Entry 8H8E (electron microscopy, 3.81 A resolution); this record covers chains A and C of the 7 polymer chains in the assembly.

# Chain A (and C)
Name: Proton-activated chloride channel
Source organism: Xenopus tropicalis
Notes: chain C of this document is another copy of the same molecule, construct and numbering; everything in this record applies to it too
Reference sequence: Q0V9Z3 (PACC1_XENTR); numbering as in UniProt (aligned over 1-352)
Sequence (352 residues; each row starts with the number of its first residue):
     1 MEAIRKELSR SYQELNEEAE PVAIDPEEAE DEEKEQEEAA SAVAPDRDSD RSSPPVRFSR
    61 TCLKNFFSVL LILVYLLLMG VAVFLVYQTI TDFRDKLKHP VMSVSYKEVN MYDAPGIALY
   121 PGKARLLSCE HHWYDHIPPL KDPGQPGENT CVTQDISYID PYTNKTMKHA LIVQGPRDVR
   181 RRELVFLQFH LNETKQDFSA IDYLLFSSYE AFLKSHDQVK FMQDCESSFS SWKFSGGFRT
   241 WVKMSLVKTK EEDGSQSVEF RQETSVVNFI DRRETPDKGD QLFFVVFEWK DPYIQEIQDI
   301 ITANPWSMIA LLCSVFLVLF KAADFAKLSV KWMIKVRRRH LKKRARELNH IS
Disordered / not traced: 1-55, 344-352 (chain C: 1-60, 346-352)
Disulfide bonds: Cys129-Cys151

# How chain A and chain C interact
Pairs across the interface (52; chain A residue first):
  Val101(A) with Val101(C), hydrophobic
  Met102(A) with Val101(C); Met102(C), hydrophobic
  Ser103(A) with Pro100(C)
  Val104(A) with Pro100(C); Met102(C), hydrophobic
  Tyr134(A) with Tyr162(C), hydrophobic; Thr163(C)
  Ile137(A) with Gln196(C)
  Pro138(A) with Phe198(C)
  Leu140(A) with Lys195(C), hydrogen bond (backbone-side chain); Gln196(C); Asp197(C)
  Pro143(A) with Asp197(C)
  Arg180(A) with Tyr162(C), hydrogen bond (backbone-side chain)
  Arg181(A) with Tyr162(C)
  Arg239(A) with Phe198(C)
  Val266(A) with Ser235(C)
  Val267(A) with Lys233(C); Ser235(C)
  Asn268(A) with Phe198(C); Ser235(C); Phe238(C)
  Phe269(A) with Asp197(C)
  Ile270(A) with Glu193(C); Gln196(C); Asp197(C); Gln281(C)
  Arg272(A) with Glu193(C); Asp277(C); Lys278(C), hydrogen bond (side chain-backbone); Gly279(C)
  Arg273(A) with Glu193(C), salt bridge; Thr194(C), hydrogen bond (side chain-backbone); Lys195(C); Asp197(C)
  Lys290(A) with Ser230(C)
  Gln298(A) with His99(C)
  Ile300(A) with His99(C)
  Ile301(A) with Lys96(C), hydrogen bond (backbone-side chain)
  Thr302(A) with Lys96(C)
  Asn304(A) with Asp92(C), hydrogen bond
  Trp306(A) with Leu85(C), hydrophobic; Gln88(C)
  Ala310(A) with Leu311(C), hydrophobic; Ser314(C); Val315(C), hydrophobic
  Leu311(A) with Leu311(C)
  Ser314(A) with Ser314(C)
  Leu317(A) with Leu317(C), hydrophobic; Val318(C), hydrophobic; Lys321(C)
Other interface residues (no listed pair), chain A (34 interface residues in all): Arg182, Trp241, Lys243, Cys313
Other interface residues (no listed pair), chain C (35 interface residues in all): Phe84, Ser199, Gly236, Val266, Thr302

# Summary
34 residues of chain A face 35 of chain C across their interface, with 6 hydrogen bonds and 1 salt bridge.
Among the polar pairs are Arg273(A)-Glu193(C), Leu140(A)-Lys195(C) and Arg180(A)-Tyr162(C).
Both chains are Proton-activated chloride channel (Xenopus tropicalis). Entry 8H8E (Structure of the dimeric
Xenopus tropical acid-sensitive outwardly rectifying channel ASOR trimer bound with tRNA (closed ...) was
determined by electron microscopy together with 8H8D and 8H8F from the same study.
